Entry 2QEB (X-ray diffraction, 2.00 A resolution); this record covers chain A.

[Chain A]
Protein: D7R4 Protein
From: Anopheles gambiae
UniProt: Q9BIH3 (Q9BIH3_ANOGA); residues 1-144 here correspond to UniProt positions 22-165 (UniProt number = residue number + 21)
Chain sequence (145 residues; row label = number of the first residue in the row; numbering starts at 0):
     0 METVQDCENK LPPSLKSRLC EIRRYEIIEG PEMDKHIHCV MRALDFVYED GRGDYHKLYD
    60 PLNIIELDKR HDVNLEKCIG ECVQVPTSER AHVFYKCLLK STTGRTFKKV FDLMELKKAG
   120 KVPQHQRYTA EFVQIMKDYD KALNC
Sequence notes: insertion (0)
Cystine bridges: Cys6-Cys38, Cys19-Cys144, Cys77-Cys96
Ligand contacts: histamine (HSM): Glu7, Ile21, Arg22, Tyr24, Ile36, Val39, Tyr94, Phe110, Asp111, Glu114, Met135

[Summary]
Ligands of chain A: histamine.
Chain A is D7R4 Protein (Anopheles gambiae); the structure, Crystal Structure of Anopheles Gambiae
D7R4-Histamine Complex, was determined by X-ray diffraction together with 2PQL, 2QEH, 2QEO and 2QEV from the
same study.
